Entry 7U7F (X-ray diffraction, 1.65 A resolution); this record covers chains A and T of the 3 polymer chains in the assembly.

# Chain A
Name: DNA polymerase eta
From: Homo sapiens
Notes: EC 2.7.7.7
UniProtKB: Q9Y253 (POLH_HUMAN); numbering as in UniProt (aligned over 1-432)
Chain sequence (435 residues; row label = number of the first residue in the row; numbers below 1 keep their minus sign (Gly-2 is residue -2)):
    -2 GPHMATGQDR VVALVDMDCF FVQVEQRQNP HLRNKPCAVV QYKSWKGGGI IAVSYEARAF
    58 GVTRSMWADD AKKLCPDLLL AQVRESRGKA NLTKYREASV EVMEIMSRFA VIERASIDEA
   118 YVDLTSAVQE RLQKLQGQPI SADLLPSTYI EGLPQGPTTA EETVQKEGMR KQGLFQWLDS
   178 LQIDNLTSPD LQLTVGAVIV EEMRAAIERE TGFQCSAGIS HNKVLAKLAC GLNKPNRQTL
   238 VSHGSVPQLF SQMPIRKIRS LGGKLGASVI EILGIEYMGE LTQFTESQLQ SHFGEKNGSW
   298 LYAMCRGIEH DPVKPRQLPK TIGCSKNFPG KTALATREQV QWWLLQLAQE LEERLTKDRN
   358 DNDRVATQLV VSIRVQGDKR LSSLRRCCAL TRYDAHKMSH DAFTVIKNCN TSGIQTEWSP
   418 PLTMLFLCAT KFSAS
Unresolved in the structure: 155-159
Differences from the reference sequence: expression tag (-2 to 0)
Bound ions: Mn2+ site 1: Asp13, Asp115, Glu116 (together with 2'-deoxyguanosine-5'-triphosphate) (shared with 2 residues of chain P); Mn2+ site 2: Asp13, Met14, Asp115 (together with 2'-deoxyguanosine-5'-triphosphate, diphosphate) (shared with 1 residue of chain P)
Ligand contacts: 2'-deoxyguanosine-5'-triphosphate / diphosphate: Asp13, Met14, Asp15, Cys16, Phe17, Phe18, Gln38, Ile48, Ala49, Tyr52, Arg55, Arg61, Leu89, Ile114, Asp115, Glu116, Lys231

# Chain T
Molecule: 12-nt DNA strand
Sequence (12 nucleotides; numbered 1 to 12; the number before each row is that of its first residue):
     1 CATTATGACG CT

# Interface between chain A and chain T
Residue-residue contacts (39; chain A residue first):
  Gln38(A) - DT4(T)  hydrogen bond to the base
  Gln38(A) - DA5(T)  sugar contact
  Tyr39(A) - DT4(T)  phosphate contact
  Tyr39(A) - DA5(T)  hydrogen bond to the phosphate
  Trp42(A) - DA2(T)  stacking on the base
  Arg61(A) - DT4(T)  hydrogen bond to the base
  Ser62(A) - DT3(T)  hydrogen bond to the base
  Trp64(A) - DT3(T)  sugar contact
  Lys86(A) - DT6(T)  salt bridge to the phosphate
  Ala87(A) - DA5(T)  sugar contact
  Leu89(A) - DA5(T)  phosphate contact
  Leu89(A) - DT6(T)  phosphate contact
  Arg93(A) - DT6(T)  salt bridge to the phosphate
  Arg93(A) - DG7(T)  salt bridge to the phosphate
  Lys293(A) - DG10(T)  salt bridge to the phosphate
  Lys311(A) - DC9(T)  salt bridge to the phosphate
  Arg313(A) - DA8(T)  salt bridge to the phosphate
  Arg313(A) - DC9(T)  salt bridge to the phosphate
  Pro316(A) - DA8(T)  phosphate contact
  Lys317(A) - DA8(T)  hydrogen bond to the phosphate
  Lys317(A) - DC9(T)  salt bridge to the phosphate
  Thr318(A) - DG7(T)  sugar contact
  Thr318(A) - DA8(T)  hydrogen bond to the phosphate
  Ile319(A) - DG7(T)  phosphate contact
  Gly320(A) - DT6(T)  sugar contact
  Gly320(A) - DG7(T)  hydrogen bond to the phosphate
  Cys321(A) - DT6(T)  phosphate contact
  Ser322(A) - DA5(T)  sugar contact
  Ser322(A) - DT6(T)  hydrogen bond to the phosphate
  Lys323(A) - DA5(T)  salt bridge to the phosphate
  Asn324(A) - DT4(T)  sugar contact
  Asn324(A) - DA5(T)  hydrogen bond to the phosphate
  Pro326(A) - DC1(T)  phosphate contact
  Pro326(A) - DA2(T)  sugar contact
  Gly327(A) - DC1(T)  hydrogen bond to the phosphate
  Gly327(A) - DA2(T)  phosphate contact
  Arg351(A) - DT6(T)  salt bridge to the phosphate
  Arg351(A) - DG7(T)  salt bridge to the phosphate
  Leu378(A) - DT6(T)  base contact
Also at the interface, not in a pair above, chain A (31 interface residues in all): Ile48, Glu110, Arg111, Glu347, Arg382
Also at the interface, not in a pair above, chain T (11 interface residues in all): DC11

# In short
Chain A and chain T form an interface of 31 and 11 residues respectively, with 10 hydrogen bonds, 11 salt
bridges and 1 aromatic stacking contact. Polar pairs include Gln38(A)-DT4(T), Arg61(A)-DT4(T) and
Ser62(A)-DT3(T). Ligands of chain A: 2'-deoxyguanosine-5'-triphosphate / diphosphate.
Here chain A is DNA polymerase eta (Homo sapiens) and chain T is a 12-nt DNA strand. Entry 7U7F (Human DNA
polymerase eta-DNA ternary mismatch complex:reaction with 10.0 mM Mn2+ for 90s) was determined by X-ray
diffraction together with 7U72, 7U73, 7U74, 7U75, 7U76, 7U77 and 26 further entries from the same study.
